Entry 6J0N (electron microscopy, 3.50 A resolution); this record covers chains h and i of the 54 polymer chains in the assembly.

[Chain h (and i)]
Protein: Pvc2
Organism: Photorhabdus asymbiotica subsp. asymbiotica (strain ATCC 43949 / 3105-77)
Notes: chain i of this document is another copy of the same molecule, construct and numbering; everything in this record applies to it too
Reference sequence: B6VNP3 (B6VNP3_PHOAA); numbering as in UniProt (aligned over 1-355)
Chain sequence (355 residues; numbered 1 to 355; the number before each row is that of its first residue):
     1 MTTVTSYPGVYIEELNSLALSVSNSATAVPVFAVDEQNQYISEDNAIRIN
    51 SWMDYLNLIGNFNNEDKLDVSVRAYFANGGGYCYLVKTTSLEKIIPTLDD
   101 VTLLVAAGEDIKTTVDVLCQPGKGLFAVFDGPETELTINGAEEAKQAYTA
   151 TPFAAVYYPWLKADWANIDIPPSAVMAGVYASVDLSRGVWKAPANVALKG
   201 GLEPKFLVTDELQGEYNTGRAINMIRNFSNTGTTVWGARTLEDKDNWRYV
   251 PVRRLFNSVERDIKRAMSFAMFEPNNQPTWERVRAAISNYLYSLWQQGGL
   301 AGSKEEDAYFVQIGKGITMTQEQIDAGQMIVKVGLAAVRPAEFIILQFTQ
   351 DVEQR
Not modelled in the structure: 1, 354-355

[Chain h / chain i interface]
Pairs across the interface (29):
  T5(h) - F343(i)
  S6(h) - G214(i)
  S6(h) - N217(i)
  Y7(h) - D210(i)
  Y7(h) - Q213(i)
  Y7(h) - G214(i)
  Y7(h) - F343(i)
  P8(h) - Q213(i)
  P8(h) - N217(i)
  P8(h) - W236(i)  hydrogen bond (backbone-side chain)
  P8(h) - E342(i)
  P8(h) - F343(i)  hydrophobic
  G9(h) - E342(i)  hydrogen bond (backbone-backbone)
  G9(h) - F343(i)
  G9(h) - I344(i)  hydrogen bond (backbone-backbone)
  V10(h) - I344(i)
  V10(h) - L346(i)  hydrophobic
  Y11(h) - I344(i)  hydrogen bond (backbone-backbone)
  Y11(h) - I345(i)
  Y11(h) - L346(i)  hydrogen bond (backbone-backbone)
  I12(h) - L346(i)
  E13(h) - I345(i)
  E13(h) - L346(i)
  E13(h) - Q347(i)  hydrogen bond
  E13(h) - F348(i)
  E14(h) - F348(i)
  L15(h) - T349(i)
  S17(h) - T349(i)
  L18(h) - Q347(i)

[Summary]
Chain h and chain i each contribute 13 residues to their interface; the contacts include 6 hydrogen bonds.
Among the polar pairs are P8(h)-W236(i), E13(h)-Q347(i) and G9(h)-E342(i).
Chain h and chain i are both Pvc2 (Photorhabdus asymbiotica subsp. asymbiotica (strain ATCC 43949 / 3105-77));
the structure, Cryo-EM Structure of an Extracellular Contractile Injection System, baseplate in extended
state, refined in C6 symmetry, was determined by electron microscopy (same publication as 6J0B, 6J0C, 6J0F and
6J0M).
